PDB entry 5U0S | electron microscopy, 7.80 A resolution (low resolution: residue-level contacts below are approximate; hydrogen-bond / salt-bridge calls are withheld) | chains F and Q of the 28 polymer chains in the assembly

# Chain F
Molecule: Mediator complex subunit 6
Source organism: Schizosaccharomyces pombe
Reference sequence: Q9US45 (MED6_SCHPO); residue numbers follow UniProt; this construct covers 1-216
Chain sequence (216 residues; row label = number of the first residue in the row):
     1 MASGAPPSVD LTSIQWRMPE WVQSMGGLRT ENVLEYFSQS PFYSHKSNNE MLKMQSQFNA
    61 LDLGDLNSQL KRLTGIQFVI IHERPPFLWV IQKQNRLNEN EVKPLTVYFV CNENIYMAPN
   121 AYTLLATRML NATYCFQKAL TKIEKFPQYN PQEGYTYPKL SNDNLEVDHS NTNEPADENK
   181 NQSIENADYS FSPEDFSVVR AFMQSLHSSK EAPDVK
Unresolved in the structure: 1-9, 167-177, 186-192, 216

# Chain Q
Molecule: Mediator complex subunit 17
Source organism: Schizosaccharomyces pombe
Reference sequence: P87306 (MED17_SCHPO); residues 1-545 here = UniProt positions 1-545
Chain sequence (545 residues; row label = number of the first residue in the row):
     1 MAEEANKDAD ISSLSLSLDP EIIGGQNNFL ENNLQQIFQK IIQERGPFRD LKEEDLQKEL
    61 QKESIKDESS AKSSETENVL EFATLDSKRN VNDTEVESMD SQAYKKELIE QIMIAQTECS
   121 LALDMTSLLL SKFKENSIET ISPFLKSTVP PSSLQFSRSQ PPESKESDAT LAKCWKEKSL
   181 TSSCKFLFEA KERLTSVVET EHEYYTELVK VKEASWPLFN SQGSNHLSVQ YSCLGGISLG
   241 LGLIRMKPES KSFEVQSSLL YSQAALKISI LNKDRDEIGS STWSWPSQNC NSVLLKDIYK
   301 LQEILFEMDI WNSLLQEAQS CGNQGVNFTG DEILVPISDD HVVRITLETS SKNTESGFTE
   361 DKKSNEDTST NFVTIKQEKE LLKCLCDTLN AIAHILFLKH CRKSDRRSQQ PELYMAIDAN
   421 APLILRPLIF YYNLNQESLE FQRWLKQRDI SFKFMPNYPW EKAKDFLELE NSLSINRLSI
   481 SWRIMVSNFE PAIFIQHTPT LHGTDKSVWR CKDQYSSNQF SSLKNVCQYI EHHINSLSRR
   541 SKKTE
Unresolved in the structure: 1-7, 92-99, 351-375, 504-507, 545

# Interface between chain F and chain Q
Contacting residue pairs (50):
  Gln92(F) - Ser157(Q)
  Gln92(F) - Arg158(Q)
  Pro104(F) - Arg158(Q)
  Leu105(F) - Ser157(Q)
  Leu105(F) - Arg158(Q)
  Leu105(F) - Ser159(Q)
  Leu105(F) - Gln160(Q)
  Thr106(F) - Ser159(Q)
  Thr106(F) - Gln160(Q)
  Val107(F) - Ser157(Q)
  Met117(F) - Gln160(Q)
  Arg128(F) - Glu118(Q)
  Arg128(F) - Ala122(Q)
  Arg128(F) - Met125(Q)
  Ala132(F) - Ala115(Q)
  Cys135(F) - Gln111(Q)
  Cys135(F) - Ile112(Q)
  Cys135(F) - Ala115(Q)
  Lys138(F) - Gln111(Q)
  Ala139(F) - Leu108(Q)
  Lys142(F) - Tyr104(Q)
  Ile143(F) - Tyr104(Q)
  Lys145(F) - Phe186(Q)
  Gln148(F) - Arg193(Q)
  Tyr149(F) - Arg193(Q)
  Tyr149(F) - Val197(Q)
  Asn150(F) - Glu201(Q)
  Pro151(F) - Val197(Q)
  Pro151(F) - Asn225(Q)
  Gln152(F) - Glu201(Q)
  Gln152(F) - Ser224(Q)
  Gln152(F) - Asn225(Q)
  Gln152(F) - His226(Q)
  Gln152(F) - Met246(Q)
  Glu153(F) - Met246(Q)
  Lys159(F) - Asp100(Q)
  Asn179(F) - Asn225(Q)
  Lys180(F) - Asn220(Q)
  Lys180(F) - Ser221(Q)
  Lys180(F) - Gln222(Q)
  Asn181(F) - Ser221(Q)
  Gln182(F) - Asn220(Q)
  Gln182(F) - Ser221(Q)
  Ser183(F) - Asn220(Q)
  Ser183(F) - Ser221(Q)
  Ser183(F) - Gln222(Q)
  Ile184(F) - Gln222(Q)
  Ile184(F) - Leu241(Q)
  Ile184(F) - Leu243(Q)
  Glu185(F) - Leu239(Q)
Other interface residues (no listed pair), chain F (36 interface residues in all): Lys93, Leu124, Asn131, Phe136, Glu144, Phe146, Asn164, Glu178
Other interface residues (no listed pair), chain Q (31 interface residues in all): Cys119, Leu121, Glu189, Tyr204

# Overview
36 residues of chain F face 31 of chain Q across their interface.
Here chain F is Mediator complex subunit 6 and chain Q is Mediator complex subunit 17, both from
Schizosaccharomyces pombe. Entry 5U0S (Cryo-EM structure of the Mediator-RNAPII complex) was determined by
electron microscopy (same publication as 5U0P).
